PDB entry 8G5J | electron microscopy, 2.63 A resolution | chains B and C of the 5 polymer chains in the assembly

Chain B (and C):
Protein: DNA polymerase subunit gamma-2, mitochondrial
Organism: Homo sapiens
Notes: EC 2.7.7.7; chain C of this document is another copy of the same molecule, construct and numbering; everything in this record applies to it too
UniProtKB: Q9UHN1 (DPOG2_HUMAN); residues 1-485 here = UniProt positions 1-485
Sequence (485 residues; row label = number of the first residue in the row):
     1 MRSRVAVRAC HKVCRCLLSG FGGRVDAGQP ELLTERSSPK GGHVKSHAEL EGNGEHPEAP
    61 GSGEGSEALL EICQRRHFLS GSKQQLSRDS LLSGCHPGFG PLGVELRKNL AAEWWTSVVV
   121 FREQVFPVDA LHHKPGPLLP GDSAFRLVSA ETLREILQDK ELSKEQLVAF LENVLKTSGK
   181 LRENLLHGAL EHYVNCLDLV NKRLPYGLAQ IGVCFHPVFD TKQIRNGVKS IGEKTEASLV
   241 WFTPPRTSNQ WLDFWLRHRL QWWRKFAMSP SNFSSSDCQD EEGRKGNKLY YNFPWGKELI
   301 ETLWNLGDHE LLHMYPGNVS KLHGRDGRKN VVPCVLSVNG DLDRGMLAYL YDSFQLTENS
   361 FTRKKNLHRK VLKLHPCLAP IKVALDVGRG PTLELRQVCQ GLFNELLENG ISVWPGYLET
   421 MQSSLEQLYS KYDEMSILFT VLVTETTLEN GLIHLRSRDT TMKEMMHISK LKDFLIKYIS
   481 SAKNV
Disordered / not traced: 1-67, 162-168, 222-228, 356-361 (chain C: 1-66, 220-226, 356-367)
UniProt features mapped onto this chain:
  - modified residue: S38 (Phosphoserine)
  - natural variant: R182 (R182W: In MTDPS16), G416 (G416A: No functional deficit), D433 (D433Y: In MTDPS16B), G451 (G451E: In PEOA4)

How chain B and chain C interact:
Pairs across the interface - 95 pairs, chain B then chain C:
  F78(B) - N195(C)
  F78(B) - D198(C)
  F78(B) - L199(C)  hydrophobic
  S82(B) - H192(C)
  S82(B) - N195(C)  hydrogen bond (backbone-side chain)
  H96(B) - L131(C)
  P97(B) - L131(C)
  G98(B) - D129(C)
  F99(B) - D129(C)  hydrogen bond (backbone-side chain)
  P101(B) - P127(C)
  P101(B) - L199(C)  hydrophobic
  V104(B) - P127(C)  hydrophobic
  V104(B) - D129(C)
  E105(B) - W115(C)
  E105(B) - P127(C)
  R107(B) - D129(C)  salt bridge
  K108(B) - W115(C)
  W115(B) - K108(C)
  V120(B) - L407(C)  hydrophobic
  F121(B) - F403(C)
  F121(B) - L407(C)  hydrophobic
  F121(B) - E408(C)
  E123(B) - F403(C)
  E123(B) - P415(C)
  E123(B) - Y417(C)  hydrogen bond
  E123(B) - L418(C)
  F126(B) - W414(C)  hydrophobic
  P127(B) - P101(C)
  P127(B) - V104(C)  hydrophobic
  P127(B) - E105(C)
  D129(B) - G98(C)
  D129(B) - F99(C)  hydrogen bond (side chain-backbone)
  D129(B) - V104(C)
  D129(B) - R107(C)  salt bridge
  L131(B) - H96(C)
  L131(B) - G98(C)
  L131(B) - E233(C)
  H132(B) - H132(C)
  H132(B) - V213(C)
  H132(B) - F215(C)
  H132(B) - E233(C)  salt bridge
  H133(B) - I231(C)  hydrogen bond (side chain-backbone)
  H133(B) - E233(C)  hydrogen bond (backbone-side chain)
  S143(B) - L153(C)
  F145(B) - E151(C)
  L147(B) - E151(C)
  L147(B) - R154(C)
  V148(B) - F170(C)  hydrophobic
  V148(B) - N173(C)
  R154(B) - Q166(C)
  R154(B) - F170(C)
  R154(B) - L171(C)
  R154(B) - E172(C)
  Q158(B) - E165(C)
  K160(B) - K164(C)
  K160(B) - E165(C)
  S178(B) - R154(C)
  G179(B) - L153(C)
  G179(B) - R154(C)  hydrogen bond (backbone-backbone)
  G179(B) - E155(C)
  K180(B) - L153(C)
  L181(B) - T152(C)  hydrogen bond (backbone-backbone)
  L181(B) - E155(C)
  H192(B) - S80(C)  hydrogen bond
  H192(B) - P97(C)
  N195(B) - H77(C)
  N195(B) - G81(C)
  L199(B) - H77(C)
  L199(B) - P101(C)  hydrophobic
  N201(B) - E419(C)  hydrogen bond
  N201(B) - M421(C)  hydrogen bond
  R203(B) - L418(C)  hydrogen bond (side chain-backbone)
  R203(B) - E419(C)  salt bridge
  V213(B) - H132(C)
  F215(B) - H132(C)
  F215(B) - T152(C)
  P217(B) - L153(C)  hydrophobic
  I231(B) - H133(C)
  I231(B) - A150(C)
  I231(B) - T152(C)
  E233(B) - L131(C)
  E233(B) - H132(C)  salt bridge
  E233(B) - H133(C)  salt bridge
  Q400(B) - E123(C)
  L407(B) - V120(C)
  L407(B) - F121(C)  hydrophobic
  E408(B) - F121(C)
  W414(B) - F126(C)  hydrophobic
  W414(B) - L199(C)  hydrophobic
  P415(B) - E123(C)
  Y417(B) - E123(C)  hydrogen bond
  L418(B) - E123(C)
  L418(B) - R203(C)
  E419(B) - R203(C)
  M421(B) - N201(C)
Other interface residues (no listed pair), chain B (65 interface residues in all): R75, Q124, V128, P140, D142, D159, E183, C196, D198, H216, K229, S230, R396, F403
Other interface residues (no listed pair), chain C (61 interface residues in all): V128, A169, T177, L181, C196, Q400, N404

Overview:
65 residues of chain B and 61 residues of chain C are in contact; the contacts include 13 hydrogen bonds and 6
salt bridges. Polar contacts include R107(B)-D129(C), H132(B)-E233(C) and R203(B)-E419(C).
Both chains are DNA polymerase subunit gamma-2, mitochondrial (Homo sapiens). Entry 8G5J (Cryo-EM structure of
the Mismatch Uncoupling Complex (II) of Human Mitochondrial DNA Polymerase Gamma) was determined by electron
microscopy, deposited together with 8G5I, 8G5K, 8G5L, 8G5N, 8G5O, 8G5P and 8T7E.
